PDB entry 5KRI | X-ray diffraction, 2.25 A resolution | chains A and B of the 4 polymer chains in the assembly

Chain A (and B):
Protein: Estrogen receptor
Organism: Homo sapiens
Notes: fragment: ligand-binding domain; chain B of this document is another copy of the same molecule, construct and numbering; everything in this record applies to it too
Reference sequence: P03372 (ESR1_HUMAN), isoform P03372-3; residues 298-554 here correspond to UniProt positions 125-381 (UniProt number = residue number - 173)
Chain sequence (257 residues; numbered 298 to 554; the number before each row is that of its first residue):
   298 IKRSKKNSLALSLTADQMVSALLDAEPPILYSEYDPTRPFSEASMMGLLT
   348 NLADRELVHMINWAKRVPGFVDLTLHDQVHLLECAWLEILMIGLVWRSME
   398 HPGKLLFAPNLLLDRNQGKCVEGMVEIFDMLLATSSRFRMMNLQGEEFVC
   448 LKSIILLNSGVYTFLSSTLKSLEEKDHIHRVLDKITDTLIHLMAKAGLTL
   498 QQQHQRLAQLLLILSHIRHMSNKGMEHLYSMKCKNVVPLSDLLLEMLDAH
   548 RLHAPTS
Unresolved in the structure: 298-304, 332-333, 462-469, 549-554 (chain B: 298-305, 335, 462-468, 534-535, 549-554)
Construct notes: engineered mutation S537 (Tyr364 in P03372)

How chain A and chain B interact:
Residue-residue contacts - 54 pairs, chain A then chain B:
  A430(A) with Y459(B)
  R434(A) with Y459(B), hydrogen bond; H476(B), hydrogen bond
  I451(A) with L509(B), hydrophobic
  N455(A) with L509(B); S512(B); H513(B), hydrogen bond (backbone-side chain)
  S456(A) with H513(B)
  V458(A) with H513(B)
  Y459(A) with A430(B); R434(B), hydrogen bond; I510(B); H513(B)
  H476(A) with R434(B), hydrogen bond
  D480(A) with Q506(B), hydrogen bond
  T483(A) with H501(B); A505(B)
  D484(A) with Q498(B); Q502(B), hydrogen bond
  I487(A) with H501(B)
  L497(A) with L497(B), hydrophobic
  Q498(A) with D484(B)
  H501(A) with T483(B); D484(B), salt bridge; I487(B); H501(B); L504(B)
  Q502(A) with D480(B); D484(B), hydrogen bond
  L504(A) with H501(B)
  A505(A) with T483(B); L508(B), hydrophobic
  Q506(A) with D480(B), hydrogen bond
  L508(A) with A505(B), hydrophobic
  L509(A) with I451(B), hydrophobic; N455(B); L511(B), hydrophobic
  I510(A) with Y459(B)
  L511(A) with L509(B), hydrophobic
  S512(A) with R515(B), hydrogen bond
  H513(A) with N455(B), hydrogen bond; S456(B); Y459(B); R515(B), hydrogen bond
  R515(A) with S512(B), hydrogen bond; H513(B), hydrogen bond; H516(B)
  H516(A) with R515(B); N519(B), hydrogen bond
  N519(A) with H516(B), hydrogen bond; N519(B), hydrogen bond; K520(B)
  K520(A) with H547(B)
  E523(A) with E523(B)
Interface residues without a listed pair, chain A (34 interface residues in all): G457, T460, L479, H547
Interface residues without a listed pair, chain B (34 interface residues in all): M427, G457, V458, L479

Overview:
Chain A and chain B each contribute 34 residues to their interface; the contacts include 17 hydrogen bonds and
1 salt bridge. Polar contacts include H501(A)-D484(B), R434(A)-Y459(B) and R434(A)-H476(B).
Chain A and chain B are both Estrogen receptor (Homo sapiens); the structure, Crystal Structure of the
ER-alpha Ligand-binding Domain (Y537S) in Complex with 16b-benzyl 17b-estradiol, was determined by X-ray
diffraction, deposited together with 5KR9, 5KRA, 5KRC, 5KRF, 5KRH, 5KRJ and 43 further entries.
